Entry 1XVG (X-ray diffraction, 1.96 A resolution); this record covers chains A and B of the 6 polymer chains in the assembly.

# Chain A (and B)
Name: Methane monooxygenase component A alpha chain
Organism: Methylococcus capsulatus
Notes: EC 1.14.13.25; fragment: alpha subunit; chain B of this document is another copy of the same molecule, construct and numbering; everything in this record applies to it too
Reference sequence: P22869 (MEMA_METCA); residues 1-527 here = UniProt positions 1-527
Amino-acid sequence (527 residues; each row starts with the number of its first residue):
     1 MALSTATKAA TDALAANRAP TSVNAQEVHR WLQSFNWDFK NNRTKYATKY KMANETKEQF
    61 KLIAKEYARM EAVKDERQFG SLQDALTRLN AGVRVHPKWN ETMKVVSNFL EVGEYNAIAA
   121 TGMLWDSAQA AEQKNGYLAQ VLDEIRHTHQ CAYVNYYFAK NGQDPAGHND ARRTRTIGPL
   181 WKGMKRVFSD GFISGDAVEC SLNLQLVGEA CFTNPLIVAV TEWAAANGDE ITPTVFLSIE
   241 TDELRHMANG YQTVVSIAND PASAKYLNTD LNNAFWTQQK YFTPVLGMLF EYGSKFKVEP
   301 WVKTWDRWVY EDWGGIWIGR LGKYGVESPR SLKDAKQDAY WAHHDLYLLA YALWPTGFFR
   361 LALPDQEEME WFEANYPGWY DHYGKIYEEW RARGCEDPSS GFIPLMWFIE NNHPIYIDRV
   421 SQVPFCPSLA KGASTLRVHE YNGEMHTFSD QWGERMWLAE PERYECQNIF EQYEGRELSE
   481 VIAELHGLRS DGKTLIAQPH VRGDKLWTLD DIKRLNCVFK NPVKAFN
Unresolved in the structure: 1-17
Bound ions: Fe ion site 1: Glu-114, Glu-144, His-147 (together with 2-bromoethanol); Fe ion site 2: Glu-144, Glu-209, Glu-243, His-246 (together with 2-bromoethanol); Ca2+ near Asn-527 (its only coordinating residue here)
Residues lining bound ligands:
  - 2-bromoethanol (BRJ), molecule 1: Leu-62, Ile-63, Ala-64, Tyr-67, Asn-135, Leu-138, Ala-139
  - 2-bromoethanol (BRJ), molecule 2: Lys-98, Glu-101, Thr-102, Met-288, Leu-289, Tyr-292, Gly-293, Tyr-347, Phe-359, Arg-360, Leu-361
  - 2-bromoethanol (BRJ), molecule 3: Val-105, Val-106, Phe-109, Leu-110, Met-184, Phe-188, Leu-216, Tyr-281, Phe-282, Val-285, Leu-286, Leu-289
  - 2-bromoethanol (BRJ), molecule 4: Leu-110, Gly-113, Glu-114, Ala-117, Glu-144, His-147, Phe-188, Phe-192, Leu-204, Glu-209, Thr-213, Glu-243, His-246
Curated features (UniProtKB/Swiss-Prot):
  - active site: Cys-151
  - binding site (Fe cation): Glu-114, Glu-144, His-147, Glu-209, Glu-243, His-246

# How chain A and chain B interact
Pairs across the interface - 28 pairs, chain A then chain B:
  Glu-76(A) / Glu-76(B)
  Arg-77(A) / Gly-80(B)
  Arg-77(A) / Asp-84(B)
  Gly-80(A) / Arg-77(B)
  Gly-80(A) / Ser-81(B)  hydrogen bond (backbone-side chain)
  Ser-81(A) / Gly-80(B)  hydrogen bond (side chain-backbone)
  Ser-81(A) / Ser-81(B)
  Ser-81(A) / Asp-84(B)  hydrogen bond
  Ser-81(A) / Ala-85(B)  hydrogen bond (side chain-backbone)
  Gln-83(A) / Arg-77(B)  hydrogen bond (backbone-side chain)
  Asp-84(A) / Arg-77(B)
  Asp-84(A) / Ser-81(B)  hydrogen bond
  Asp-84(A) / Thr-234(B)
  Ala-85(A) / Ser-81(B)  hydrogen bond (backbone-side chain)
  Ala-85(A) / Leu-86(B)  hydrophobic
  Leu-86(A) / Ala-85(B)  hydrophobic
  Arg-88(A) / Glu-230(B)  salt bridge
  Arg-88(A) / Pro-233(B)
  Arg-88(A) / Thr-234(B)  hydrogen bond
  Arg-88(A) / Leu-237(B)
  Leu-89(A) / Leu-89(B)  hydrophobic
  Leu-89(A) / Glu-230(B)
  Glu-230(A) / Arg-88(B)  salt bridge
  Glu-230(A) / Leu-89(B)
  Pro-233(A) / Arg-88(B)
  Thr-234(A) / Asp-84(B)
  Thr-234(A) / Arg-88(B)  hydrogen bond
  Leu-237(A) / Arg-88(B)
Also at the interface, not in a pair above, chain B (14 interface residues in all): Gln-83

# Overview
The chain A/chain B interface involves 14 residues from each chain; the contacts include 9 hydrogen bonds and
2 salt bridges. Among the polar pairs are Arg-88(A)/Glu-230(B), Gly-80(A)/Ser-81(B) and Ser-81(A)/Asp-84(B).
Bound to chain A: 4 copies of 2-bromoethanol.
Both chains are Methane monooxygenase component A alpha chain (Methylococcus capsulatus). Entry 1XVG (soluble
methane monooxygenase hydroxylase: bromoethanol soaked structure) was determined by X-ray diffraction together
with 1XU3, 1XU5, 1XVB, 1XVC, 1XVD, 1XVE and 1XVF from the same study.
